5ITC - chains A and B of the 3 polymer chains in the assembly; structure by X-ray diffraction, 2.00 A resolution.

== Chain A (and B) ==
Protein: Bacteriorhodopsin-I
Source organism: Haloquadratum walsbyi
Notes: chain B of this document is another copy of the same molecule, construct and numbering; everything in this record applies to it too
Reference sequence: Q18DH8 (BACR1_HALWD); numbering as in UniProt (aligned over 3-254)
Chain sequence (268 residues; row label = number of the first residue in the row):
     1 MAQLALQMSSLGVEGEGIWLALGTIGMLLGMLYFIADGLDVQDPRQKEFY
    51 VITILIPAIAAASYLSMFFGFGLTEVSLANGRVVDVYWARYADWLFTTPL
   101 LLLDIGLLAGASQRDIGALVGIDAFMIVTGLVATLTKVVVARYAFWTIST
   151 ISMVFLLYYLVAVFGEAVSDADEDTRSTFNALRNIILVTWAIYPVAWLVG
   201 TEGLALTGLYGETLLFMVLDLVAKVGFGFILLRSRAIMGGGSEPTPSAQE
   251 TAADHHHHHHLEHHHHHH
Unresolved in the structure: 1-10, 239-268
Covalently attached groups: retinal (RET) linked to Lys224
Construct notes: initiating methionine (1); expression tag (2, 255-268)
Ligand contacts: retinal (RET): Tyr91, Trp94, Thr97, Thr98, Leu101, Met126, Ile127, Gly130, Trp146, Ser149, Thr150, Met153, Trp190, Tyr193, Pro194, Trp197, Asp220, Ala223
Curated features (UniProtKB/Swiss-Prot):
  - site: Asp93 (Primary proton acceptor)
  - modified residue: Gln7 (Pyrrolidone carboxylic acid), Lys224 (N6-(retinylidene)lysine)

== Chain A / chain B interface ==
Contacting residue pairs (15; chain A residue first):
  Pro44(A) - Arg114(B)
  Arg45(A) - Arg114(B)
  Glu48(A) - Arg114(B)  salt bridge
  Val51(A) - Ala118(B)  hydrophobic
  Ala58(A) - Phe125(B)
  Ile59(A) - Phe125(B)
  Ala62(A) - Phe125(B)  hydrophobic
  Ala62(A) - Phe145(B)
  Leu65(A) - Ile148(B)  hydrophobic
  Ser66(A) - Phe145(B)
  Phe69(A) - Val138(B)
  Phe69(A) - Ala141(B)  hydrophobic
  Phe71(A) - Val132(B)  hydrophobic
  Phe71(A) - Leu135(B)  hydrophobic
  Phe71(A) - Thr136(B)
Interface residues without a listed pair, chain A (12 interface residues in all): Leu55
Interface residues without a listed pair, chain B (14 interface residues in all): Gly121, Thr129, Val140, Ala144

== In short ==
Chain A and chain B form an interface of 12 and 14 residues respectively, with 1 salt bridge. The salt-bridged
pair is Glu48(A)-Arg114(B). Retinal is covalently linked to Lys224(A).
Chain A and chain B are both Bacteriorhodopsin-I (Haloquadratum walsbyi); the structure, 2.2-Angstrom in meso
crystal structure of Haloquadratum Walsbyi Bacteriorhodopsin (HwBR) from Styrene Maleic Acid (SMA) Polymer
..., was determined by X-ray diffraction together with 5ITE from the same study.
